Entry 7S3I (electron microscopy, 2.51 A resolution); this record covers chains B and N of the 5 polymer chains in the assembly.

Chain B:
Protein: Guanine nucleotide-binding protein G(I)/G(S)/G(T) subunit beta-1
Organism: Homo sapiens
UniProt: P62873 (GBB1_HUMAN); residues 2-340 here = UniProt positions 2-340
Sequence (340 residues; row label = number of the first residue in the row):
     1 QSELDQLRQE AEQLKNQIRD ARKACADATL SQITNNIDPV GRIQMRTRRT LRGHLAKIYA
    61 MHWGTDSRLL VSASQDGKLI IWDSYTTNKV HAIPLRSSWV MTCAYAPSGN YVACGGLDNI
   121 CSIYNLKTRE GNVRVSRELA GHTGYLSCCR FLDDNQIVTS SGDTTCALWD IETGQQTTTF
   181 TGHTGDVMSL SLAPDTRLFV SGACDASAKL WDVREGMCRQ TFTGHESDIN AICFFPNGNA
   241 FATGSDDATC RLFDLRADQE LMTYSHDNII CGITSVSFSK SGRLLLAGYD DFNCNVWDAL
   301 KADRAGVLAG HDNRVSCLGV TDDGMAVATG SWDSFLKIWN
Construct notes: expression tag (1)
Curated features (UniProtKB/Swiss-Prot):
  - modified residue: Ser2 (N-acetylserine), His266 (Phosphohistidine)
  - natural variant: Leu30 (L30F: In MRD42; uncertain significance), Arg52 (R52G: In MRD42), Gly64 (G64V: In MRD42), Asp76 (D76E: In MRD42; D76G: In MRD42), Gly77 (G77S: In MRD42), Lys78 (K78R: In MRD42), Ile80 (I80N: In MRD42; I80T: In MRD42), His91 (H91R: In MRD42; uncertain significance), Ala92 (A92T: In MRD42), Pro94 (P94S: In MRD42), Leu95 (L95P: In MRD42), Arg96 (R96L: In MRD42), 5 further natural variant entries in UniProt

Chain N:
Protein: Nb35
Organism: Homo sapiens
Sequence (128 residues; row label = number of the first residue in the row):
     1 QVQLQESGGG LVQPGGSLRL SCAASGFTFS NYKMNWVRQA PGKGLEWVSD ISQSGASISY
    61 TGSVKGRFTI SRDNAKNTLY LQMNSLKPED TAVYYCARCP APFTRDCFDV TSTTYAYRGQ
   121 GTQVTVSS
Cystine bridges: Cys22-Cys96, Cys99-Cys107

How chain B and chain N interact:
Contacting residue pairs - 18 pairs, chain B then chain N:
  Arg8(B) - Gln120(N)  hydrogen bond
  Lys15(B) - Gln3(N)
  Cys204(B) - Tyr117(N)  hydrogen bond (backbone-side chain)
  Asp205(B) - Tyr117(N)
  Ala206(B) - Tyr117(N)  hydrogen bond (backbone-side chain)
  Thr223(B) - Gln1(N)
  His225(B) - Val2(N)
  Glu226(B) - Gly26(N)
  Glu226(B) - Phe27(N)
  Glu226(B) - Thr28(N)
  Glu226(B) - Tyr32(N)
  Glu226(B) - Arg98(N)  hydrogen bond (backbone-side chain)
  Ser227(B) - Pro100(N)  hydrogen bond (side chain-backbone)
  Ser227(B) - Ala101(N)
  Ser227(B) - Tyr117(N)  hydrogen bond (backbone-side chain)
  Asp228(B) - Tyr117(N)  hydrogen bond
  Asp246(B) - Pro102(N)
  Ile270(B) - Phe103(N)
Interface residues without a listed pair, chain B (15 interface residues in all): Thr184, Gly224, Asp247
Interface residues without a listed pair, chain N (16 interface residues in all): Thr114, Ala116

Summary:
15 residues of chain B face 16 of chain N across their interface; the contacts include 7 hydrogen bonds. Polar
contacts include Arg8(B)-Gln120(N), Cys204(B)-Tyr117(N) and Ala206(B)-Tyr117(N).
Here chain B is Guanine nucleotide-binding protein G(I)/G(S)/G(T) subunit beta-1 and chain N is Nb35, both
from Homo sapiens. Entry 7S3I (Ex4-D-Ala bound to the glucagon-like peptide-1 receptor/g protein complex
(conformer 2)) was determined by electron microscopy together with 7S1M from the same study.
